4QY8 - chains B and Q of the 3 polymer chains in the assembly; structure by X-ray diffraction, 1.35 A resolution.

== Chain B ==
Molecule: Fv fragment(mAb6D8) light chain
Source organism: Mus musculus
Sequence (111 residues; each row starts with the number of its first residue):
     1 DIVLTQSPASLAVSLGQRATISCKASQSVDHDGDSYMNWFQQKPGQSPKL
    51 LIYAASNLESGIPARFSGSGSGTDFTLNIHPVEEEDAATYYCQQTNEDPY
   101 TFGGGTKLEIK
Disulfide bonds: C23-C92

== Chain Q ==
Molecule: Merozoite surface antigen 2
UniProt: P50498 (MSA2_PLAF7); residues 14-30 here correspond to UniProt positions 33-49 (UniProt number = residue number + 19)
Sequence (19 residues; each row starts with the number of its first residue):
    13 XNAYNMSIRRSMAESKPSX
Disordered / not traced: 28-31
Differences from the reference sequence: acetylation (13); amidation (31)
Modified residues: ACE (acetyl group) at position 13; NH2 (amino group) at position 31

== Chain B / chain Q interface ==
Residue-residue contacts (22):
  H31(B) - R21(Q)  hydrogen bond
  H31(B) - S23(Q)
  D34(B) - M18(Q)
  Y36(B) - M18(Q)
  Y36(B) - I20(Q)
  Y36(B) - R21(Q)
  N38(B) - S19(Q)  hydrogen bond (side chain-backbone)
  L50(B) - A15(Q)  hydrophobic
  Y53(B) - ACE_13(Q)  hydrogen bond (side chain-backbone)
  Y53(B) - N14(Q)  hydrogen bond (side chain-backbone)
  Y53(B) - A15(Q)  hydrophobic
  Y53(B) - S19(Q)
  A54(B) - M18(Q)
  L58(B) - ACE_13(Q)
  E59(B) - ACE_13(Q)
  E59(B) - A15(Q)
  S60(B) - ACE_13(Q)
  T95(B) - S19(Q)  hydrogen bond (side chain-backbone)
  T95(B) - I20(Q)
  T95(B) - R21(Q)  hydrogen bond (backbone-backbone)
  N96(B) - R21(Q)  hydrogen bond
  Y100(B) - I20(Q)
Interface residues without a listed pair, chain B (14 interface residues in all): N57
Interface residues without a listed pair, chain Q (9 interface residues in all): M24

== Summary ==
The interface between chain B and chain Q involves 14 residues on one side and 9 on the other, with 7 hydrogen
bonds. Polar pairs include H31(B)-R21(Q), N38(B)-S19(Q) and Y53(B)-ACE_13(Q).
Here chain B is Fv fragment(mAb6D8) light chain (Mus musculus) and chain Q is Merozoite surface antigen 2.
Entry 4QY8 (Crystal Structure of anti-MSP2 Fv fragment (mAb6D8) in complex with 3D7-MSP2 14-30) was determined
by X-ray diffraction (same publication as 4QXT, 4QYO and 4R3S).
